PDB entry 7VFH | electron microscopy, 3.90 A resolution | chains G and I of the 18 polymer chains in the assembly

[Chain G (and I)]
Name: Scaffold protein D13
Organism: Vaccinia virus (strain Western Reserve)
Notes: engineered mutation(s): M1-K17del; chain I of this document is another copy of the same molecule, construct and numbering; everything in this record applies to it too
Reference sequence: P68440 (D13_VACCW); numbering as in UniProt (aligned over 18-548)
Chain sequence (531 residues; row label = number of the first residue in the row):
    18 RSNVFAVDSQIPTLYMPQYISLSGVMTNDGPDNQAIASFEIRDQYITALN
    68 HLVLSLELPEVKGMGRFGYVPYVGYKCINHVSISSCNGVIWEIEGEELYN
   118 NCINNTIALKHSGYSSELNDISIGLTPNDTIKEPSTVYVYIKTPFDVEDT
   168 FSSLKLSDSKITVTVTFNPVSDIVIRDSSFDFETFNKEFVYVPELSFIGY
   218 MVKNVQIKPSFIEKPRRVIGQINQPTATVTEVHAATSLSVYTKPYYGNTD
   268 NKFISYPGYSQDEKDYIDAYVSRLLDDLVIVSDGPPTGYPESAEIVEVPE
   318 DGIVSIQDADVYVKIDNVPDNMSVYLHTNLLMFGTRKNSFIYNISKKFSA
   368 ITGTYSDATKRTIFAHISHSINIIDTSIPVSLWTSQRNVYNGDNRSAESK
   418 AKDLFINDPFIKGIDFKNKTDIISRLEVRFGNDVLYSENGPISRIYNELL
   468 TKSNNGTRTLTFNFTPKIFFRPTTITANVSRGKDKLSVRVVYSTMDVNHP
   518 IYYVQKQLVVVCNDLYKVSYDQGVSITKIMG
Unresolved in the structure: 46-48, 548
UniProt features mapped onto this chain:
  - mutagenesis: Val24 (V24F: Confers 35% resistance to rifampicin), Asp25 (D25N: Confers 60% resistance to rifampicin; D25V: Confers 45% resistance to rifampicin), Ser26 (S26C: Confers 40% resistance to rifampicin), Gln27 (Q27K: Confers 50% resistance to rifampicin), Thr30 (T30I: Confers 50% resistance to rifampicin), Met33 (M33I: Confers 20% resistance to rifampicin), Cys94 (C94Y: Confers 30% resistance to rifampicin), Asp175 (D175Y: Confers 50% resistance to rifampicin), Val222 (V222A: Confers 40% resistance to rifampicin), Ser227 (S227L: Confers 50% resistance to rifampicin), Arg234 (R234I: Confers 50% resistance to rifampicin), Thr243 (T243M: Confers 30% resistance to rifampicin), 10 further mutagenesis entries in UniProt

[How chain G and chain I interact]
Contacting residue pairs (52; chain G residue first):
  Val21(G) with Phe487(I), hydrophobic
  Gln27(G) with Ser19(I)
  Ile28(G) with Arg18(I); Ser19(I), hydrogen bond (backbone-backbone)
  Pro29(G) with Arg18(I), hydrogen bond (backbone-side chain); Ser19(I); Val21(I), hydrophobic
  Thr30(G) with Ser19(I), hydrogen bond (backbone-backbone); Asn20(I); Val21(I), hydrogen bond (side chain-backbone)
  Tyr32(G) with Phe22(I), hydrophobic
  Thr167(G) with Val21(I), hydrogen bond (side chain-backbone)
  Phe168(G) with Val24(I), hydrophobic
  Lys172(G) with Phe22(I), hydrogen bond (side chain-backbone)
  Val219(G) with Phe22(I), hydrophobic
  Gln223(G) with Asn20(I), hydrogen bond (backbone-side chain); Ala23(I)
  Lys225(G) with Val24(I); Asp25(I), salt bridge
  Lys331(G) with Ala375(I); Thr376(I)
  Ile332(G) with Ala375(I)
  Asp333(G) with Ser373(I), hydrogen bond; Asp374(I), hydrogen bond (side chain-backbone); Ala375(I), hydrogen bond (side chain-backbone)
  Pro458(G) with Tyr155(I)
  Ile459(G) with Ser213(I)
  Ile462(G) with His128(I); Tyr155(I), hydrophobic
  Tyr463(G) with His68(I), hydrogen bond (side chain-backbone); Val70(I), hydrophobic; Ser213(I), hydrogen bond (side chain-backbone); Phe214(I), hydrogen bond (side chain-backbone)
  Glu465(G) with His128(I), salt bridge
  Leu466(G) with Tyr157(I), hydrophobic
  Leu467(G) with His68(I)
  Lys469(G) with Ile124(I)
  Ser470(G) with Ile124(I)
  Asn471(G) with Ile124(I); Lys127(I)
  Leu477(G) with Tyr36(I), hydrophobic
  Thr478(G) with Tyr36(I)
  Phe479(G) with Pro34(I)
  Phe481(G) with Tyr32(I)
  Thr482(G) with Tyr32(I)
  Phe486(G) with Gln27(I)
  Phe487(G) with Gln27(I); Pro29(I), hydrophobic
  Arg488(G) with Gln27(I), hydrogen bond (backbone-backbone); Pro29(I)
  Thr490(G) with Tyr32(I), hydrogen bond
  Ile492(G) with Met33(I), hydrophobic
Interface residues without a listed pair, chain G (48 interface residues in all): Ser19, Leu31, Ser170, Tyr217, Val222, Pro226, Tyr329, Thr369, Tyr453, Thr476, Asn480, Ile485, Thr491
Interface residues without a listed pair, chain I (33 interface residues in all): Ser26, Ile28, Thr167, Ile215, Tyr217

[In short]
48 residues of chain G and 33 residues of chain I are in contact, with 15 hydrogen bonds and 2 salt bridges.
Polar contacts include Lys225(G)-Asp25(I), Glu465(G)-His128(I) and Pro29(G)-Arg18(I). From UniProt: 22
mutagenesis sites on chain G.
Chain G and chain I are both Scaffold protein D13 (Vaccinia virus (strain Western Reserve)); the structure,
Cryo-EM structure of Vaccinia virus scaffolding protein D13 trimer sextet, was determined by electron
microscopy (same publication as 7VFD, 7VFE, 7VFF and 7VFG).
